2H8R - chains F and B of the 4 polymer chains in the assembly; structure by X-ray diffraction, 3.20 A resolution.

# Chain F
Molecule: 20-nt DNA strand
Sequence (20 nucleotides; numbered 2 to 21; the number before each row is that of its first residue):
     2 GCTGGTGAATTATTAACCAA

# Chain B
Molecule: Hepatocyte nuclear factor 1-beta
Organism: Homo sapiens
Notes: fragment: DNA Binding Domain (residues 91-310)
UniProt: P35680 (HNF1B_HUMAN); residues 91-310 here = UniProt positions 91-310
Chain sequence (221 residues; numbered 90 to 310; the number before each row is that of its first residue):
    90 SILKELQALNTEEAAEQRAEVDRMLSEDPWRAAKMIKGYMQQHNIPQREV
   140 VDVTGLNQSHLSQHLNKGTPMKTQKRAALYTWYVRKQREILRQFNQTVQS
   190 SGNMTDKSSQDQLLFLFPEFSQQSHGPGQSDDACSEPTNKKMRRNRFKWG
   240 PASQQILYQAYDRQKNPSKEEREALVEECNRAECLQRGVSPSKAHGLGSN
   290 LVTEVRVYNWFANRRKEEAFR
Disordered / not traced: 186-230
Differences from the reference sequence: cloning artifact (90)

# Interface between chain F and chain B
Contacting residue pairs (22):
  DG2(F) with Asn-255(B), hydrogen bond to the phosphate
  DC3(F) with Asn-255(B), hydrogen bond to the phosphate; Tyr-297(B), hydrogen bond to the phosphate; Arg-304(B), salt bridge to the phosphate
  DT4(F) with Tyr-297(B), base contact
  DG5(F) with Lys-305(B), hydrogen bond to the base
  DG6(F) with Lys-305(B), hydrogen bond to the base
  DT7(F) with Lys-305(B), base contact
  DA10(F) with Arg-232(B), salt bridge to the phosphate; Arg-235(B), hydrogen bond to the base
  DT11(F) with Arg-137(B), salt bridge to the phosphate; Arg-235(B), hydrogen bond to the sugar
  DT12(F) with Pro-135(B), phosphate contact; Gln-136(B), hydrogen bond to the phosphate; Arg-137(B), hydrogen bond to the phosphate
  DA13(F) with Gln-136(B), hydrogen bond to the phosphate; Gln-147(B), hydrogen bond to the base; Ser-151(B), hydrogen bond to the phosphate; Asn-155(B), phosphate contact
  DT14(F) with Ser-148(B), hydrogen bond to the base; Ser-151(B), base contact
  DT15(F) with Ser-148(B), hydrogen bond to the base
Other interface residues (no listed pair), chain F (13 interface residues in all): DA9
Other interface residues (no listed pair), chain B (14 interface residues in all): Gln-152

# Overview
13 residues of chain F face 14 of chain B across their interface; the contacts include 14 hydrogen bonds and 3
salt bridges. Polar contacts include DG5(F)/Lys-305(B), DG6(F)/Lys-305(B) and DA10(F)/Arg-235(B).
Here chain F is a 20-nt DNA strand and chain B is Hepatocyte nuclear factor 1-beta (Homo sapiens). Entry 2H8R
(Hepatocyte Nuclear Factor 1b bound to DNA: MODY5 Gene Product) was determined by X-ray diffraction.
